PDB entry 7W5Z | electron microscopy, 3.02 A resolution | chains C1 and G of the 116 polymer chains in the assembly

== Chain C1 ==
Molecule: Cytochrome c oxidase subunit 1
Organism: Tetrahymena thermophila
Notes: EC 7.1.1.9
UniProtKB: Q950Y4 (Q950Y4_TETTH); residues 1-688 here = UniProt positions 1-688
Amino-acid sequence (688 residues; row label = number of the first residue in the row):
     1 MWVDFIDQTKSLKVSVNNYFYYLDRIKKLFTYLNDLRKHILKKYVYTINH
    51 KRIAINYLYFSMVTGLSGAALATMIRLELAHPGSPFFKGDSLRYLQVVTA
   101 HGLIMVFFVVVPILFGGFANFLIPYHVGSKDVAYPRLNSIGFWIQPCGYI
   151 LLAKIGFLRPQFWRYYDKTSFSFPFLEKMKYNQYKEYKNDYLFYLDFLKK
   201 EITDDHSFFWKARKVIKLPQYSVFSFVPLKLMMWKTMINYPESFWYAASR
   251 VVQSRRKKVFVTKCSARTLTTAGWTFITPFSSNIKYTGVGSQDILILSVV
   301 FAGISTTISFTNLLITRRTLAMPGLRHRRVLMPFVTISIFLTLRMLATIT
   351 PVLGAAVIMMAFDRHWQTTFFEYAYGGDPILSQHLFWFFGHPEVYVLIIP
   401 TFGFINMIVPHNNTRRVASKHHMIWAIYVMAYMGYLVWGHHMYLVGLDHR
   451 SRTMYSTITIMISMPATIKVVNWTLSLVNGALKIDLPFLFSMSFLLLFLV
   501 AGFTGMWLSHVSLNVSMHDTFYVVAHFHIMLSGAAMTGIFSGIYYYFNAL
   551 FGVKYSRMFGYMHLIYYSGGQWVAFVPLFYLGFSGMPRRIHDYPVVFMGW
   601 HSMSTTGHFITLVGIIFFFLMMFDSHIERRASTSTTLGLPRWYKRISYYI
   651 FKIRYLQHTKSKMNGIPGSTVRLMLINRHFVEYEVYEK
Disordered / not traced: 1-15, 688
Bound ions: heme a Fe site 1: His101, His528; Cu ion: His391, His440, His441; Mg2+: Asp519 (shared with 1 residue of chain C2); heme a Fe site 2 near His526 (its only coordinating residue here)
Ligand contacts:
  - heme a (HEA), molecule 1: Leu58, Ser61, Met62, Gly65, Leu66, Ala69, Ala72, Ile75, Arg76, Leu79, Tyr94, Val98, His101, Gly102, Met105, Val106, Val110, Ile113, Gly273, Trp274, Phe521, Val524, Phe527, His528, Leu531, Ser532, Met536, Ile539, Phe540, Ile543, Tyr567, Gln571, Phe575, Leu578, Arg588, Arg589, Ile590, His608, Thr611, Ile615, Phe618, Phe619
  - heme a (HEA), molecule 2: Trp274, Thr275, Trp387, Val394, Tyr395, Leu397, Ile398, His440, His441, Tyr443, Thr459, Ile462, Ser463, Ala466, Thr467, Val470, Phe498, Leu499, Gly502, Phe503, Gly505, Met506, Leu508, Ser509, Asn514, His518, Asp519, Val523, His526, Phe527, Met530, Leu531, Arg588
  - 1,2-diacyl-sn-glycero-3-phosphocholine (PC1), molecule 1: Ala133, Tyr134, Pro135, Arg136, Leu137, Ile140, Ile144, Phe301, Ile304, Ile308, Thr311
  - 1,2-diacyl-sn-glycero-3-phosphocholine (PC1), molecule 2: Leu297, Val300, Phe301, Ile358, Ala361, Phe362, His365, Trp366
  - 1,2-diacyl-sn-glycero-3-phosphocholine (PC1), molecule 3: Ile358, Phe362, His365, Trp366
  - 1,2-diacyl-sn-glycero-3-phosphocholine (PC1), molecule 4: Phe609, Leu612, Ile616
From the paper describing this entry:
  - catalytic residues: Glu393 (by similarity / conservation)

== Chain G ==
Molecule: Cytochrome c oxidase subunit TT7
Organism: Tetrahymena thermophila
UniProtKB: Q23DZ5 (Q23DZ5_TETTS); residue numbers follow UniProt; this construct covers 1-318
Amino-acid sequence (318 residues; row label = number of the first residue in the row):
     1 MFLNRLVKETSKAKRLFSMAQNNFARAGPYNPNRYKDYYIPRTLPKNEEI
    51 VEFVQSQHSVPASPIRNQRHINPVRESGPLPSYDGTYTMEDIRAVFYNTT
   101 VGRDYCYCQMDPEEIMRRVPGITRKEAEFITKLGLSPQEQVDFAYIAYNI
   151 GLDIFYFTNQMFVARQVVTNSKGEKVEVLWNAQCYEDIAQLNVGFAPVLE
   201 SVDYHWEIFLWADPPIKPNNDFDLNVPCTWFEYEQEWWMESCIQEDQFNL
   251 PEDERPYNTPRNPHCRKELWRSQDALQEEELMVNENWYPKNTQYNIYNQP
   301 DFIKPKSGSGAAADDIRI
Disordered / not traced: 1-25, 307-318

== Chain C1 / chain G interface ==
Residue-residue contacts - 102 pairs, chain C1 then chain G:
  Asp35(C1) with Arg26(G), salt bridge
  Lys43(C1) with Trp206(G)
  Asn49(C1) with Trp206(G), hydrogen bond (side chain-backbone); Glu207(G)
  His50(C1) with Ile208(G)
  Lys51(C1) with Tyr204(G); His205(G), hydrogen bond (side chain-backbone); Trp206(G)
  Arg52(C1) with Trp206(G)
  Ile55(C1) with Trp206(G), hydrophobic
  Phe121(C1) with Tyr204(G)
  Pro124(C1) with Phe209(G)
  Tyr125(C1) with Ile188(G); Ala189(G); Ile208(G)
  His126(C1) with Asp187(G), salt bridge
  Gly128(C1) with Phe209(G); Pro215(G)
  Ser129(C1) with Phe209(G)
  Lys130(C1) with Glu207(G), salt bridge; Phe209(G), hydrogen bond (side chain-backbone)
  Met322(C1) with Pro215(G)
  Pro323(C1) with Pro215(G)
  Gly324(C1) with Lys217(G)
  Leu325(C1) with Lys217(G)
  Leu331(C1) with Glu186(G); Lys217(G)
  Pro333(C1) with Glu186(G)
  Met407(C1) with Asp187(G)
  Pro410(C1) with Tyr185(G), hydrophobic
  Arg415(C1) with Trp238(G)
  Arg416(C1) with Trp238(G)
  Lys420(C1) with Glu186(G), salt bridge
  Asn479(C1) with Trp238(G)
  Tyr545(C1) with Asp187(G); Gln190(G), hydrogen bond (backbone-side chain)
  Tyr546(C1) with Asp187(G), hydrogen bond; Ala189(G), hydrophobic; Gln190(G)
  Asn548(C1) with Tyr204(G)
  Ala549(C1) with Tyr204(G), hydrogen bond (backbone-side chain)
  Leu550(C1) with Tyr204(G)
  Gly552(C1) with Tyr204(G)
  Ala631(C1) with Ser201(G)
  Ser632(C1) with Glu200(G); Ser201(G), hydrogen bond (backbone-backbone)
  Thr633(C1) with Leu199(G); Glu200(G)
  Leu637(C1) with Gln160(G); Leu199(G), hydrophobic
  Gly638(C1) with Gln160(G); Val163(G); Ala182(G); Gln183(G), hydrogen bond (backbone-backbone)
  Pro640(C1) with Gln183(G); Tyr185(G), hydrophobic
  Arg641(C1) with Tyr185(G)
  Lys644(C1) with Trp230(G), hydrogen bond (side chain-backbone); Phe231(G), hydrogen bond (side chain-backbone); Glu234(G)
  Arg645(C1) with Ile92(G); Asp142(G), salt bridge; Ile146(G); Phe231(G); Tyr233(G); Glu234(G), salt bridge; Trp237(G)
  Ile646(C1) with Phe143(G), hydrophobic; Ile146(G), hydrophobic; Leu152(G), hydrophobic; Trp180(G), hydrophobic
  Tyr648(C1) with Thr99(G); Thr100(G), hydrogen bond (side chain-backbone); Val101(G), hydrophobic; Glu139(G), hydrogen bond
  Tyr649(C1) with Val95(G); Glu139(G); Asp142(G), hydrogen bond; Phe143(G), hydrophobic; Ile146(G), hydrophobic
  Ile650(C1) with Thr158(G); Val163(G); Ala164(G), hydrophobic; Trp180(G), hydrophobic
  Lys652(C1) with Thr100(G), hydrogen bond (side chain-backbone); Leu135(G); Glu139(G), salt bridge
  Ile653(C1) with Leu133(G), hydrophobic; Phe143(G), hydrophobic
  Arg654(C1) with Phe157(G); Thr158(G), hydrogen bond (side chain-backbone); Leu199(G)
  Tyr655(C1) with Val101(G), hydrophobic; Gly102(G); Arg103(G), hydrogen bond
  Leu656(C1) with Gly102(G); Asp104(G); Tyr105(G), hydrophobic; Gly134(G)
  Gln657(C1) with Tyr105(G), hydrogen bond
  Thr659(C1) with Arg103(G)
  Lys660(C1) with Tyr105(G), hydrogen bond
Also at the interface, not in a pair above, chain C1 (64 interface residues in all): Tyr44, Leu122, Val330, Met332, His411, Ser634, Leu639, Trp642, Tyr643, Phe651, His658
Also at the interface, not in a pair above, chain G (59 interface residues in all): Ser136, Tyr145, Asn181, Cys184, Leu210, Ala212, Ile216, Asn219, Gln235, Cys242

== Overview ==
Chain C1 and chain G form an interface of 64 and 59 residues respectively; the contacts include 18 hydrogen
bonds and 7 salt bridges. Polar contacts include Asp35(C1)-Arg26(G), His126(C1)-Asp187(G) and
Lys130(C1)-Glu207(G). Ligands of chain C1: heme a and 4 copies of 1,2-diacyl-sn-glycero-3-phosphocholine. The
paper reports the catalytic residue Glu393(C1).
Here chain C1 is Cytochrome c oxidase subunit 1 and chain G is Cytochrome c oxidase subunit TT7, both from
Tetrahymena thermophila. Entry 7W5Z (Cryo-EM structure of Tetrahymena thermophila mitochondrial complex IV,
composite dimer model) was determined by electron microscopy (same publication as 7TGH).
